Entry 5LMT (electron microscopy, 4.15 A resolution (low resolution: residue-level contacts below are approximate; hydrogen-bond / salt-bridge calls are withheld)); this record covers chains A and Q of the 25 polymer chains in the assembly.

Chain A:
Molecule: 16S ribosomal RNA
From: Thermus thermophilus HB8
Sequence (1522 nucleotides; numbered 0 to 1544 plus 21 insertion-coded residues; 44 numbers in that range are skipped by the numbering (no residue carries them; nothing is unmodelled there); the number before each row is that of its first residue; a row labelled like 189A-189L holds insertion residues (189A, then the next letters in order); numbering starts at 0):
     0 UUUGUUGGAG AGUUUGAUCC UGGCUCAGGG UGAACGCUGG CGGCGUGCCU AAGACAUGCA
    60 AGUCGUGCGG GCCG
    76 CGGGGUUUU
    88 ACUCCG
    96 UGGUCAGCGG CGGACGGGUG AGUAACGCGU GGGU
  129A G
   130 ACCUACCCGG AAGAGGGGGA CAACCCGGGG AAACUCGGGC UAAUCCCCCA UGUGGACCCG
189A-189L CCCCUUGGGGUG
   190 UGUCCAAAGG GCUUU
   216 GCCCGCUUCC GGAUGGGCCC GCGUCCCAUC AGCUAGUUGG UGGGGUAAUG GCCCACCAAG
   276 GCGACGACGG GUAGCCGGUC UGAGAGGAUG GCCGGCCACA GGGGCACUGA GACACGGGCC
   336 CCACUCCUAC GGGAGGCAGC AGUUAGGAAU CUUCCGCAAU GGGCGCAAGC CUGACGGAGC
   396 GACGCCGCUU GGAGGAAGAA GCCCUUCGGG GUGUAAACUC CUGA
   441 ACCCGGGACG AAACCCCC
   460 GA
   470 CGAGGGGA
   479 CUGACGGUAC CGGGGUAA
   498 UAGCGCCGGC CAACUCCGUG CCAGCAGCCG CGGUAAUACG GAGGGCGCGA GCGUUACCCG
   558 GAUUCACUGG GCGUAAAGGG CGUGUAGGCG GCCUGGGGCG UCCCAUGUGA AAGACCACGG
   618 CUCAACCGUG GGGGAGCGUG GGAUACGCUC AGGCUAGACG GUGGGAGAGG GUGGUGGAAU
   678 UCCCGGAGUA GCGGUGAAAU GCGCAGAUAC CGGGAGGAAC GCCGAUGGCG AAGGCAGCCA
   738 CCUGGUCCAC CCGUGACGCU GAGGCGCGAA AGCGUGGGGA GCAAACCGGA UUAGAUACCC
   798 GGGUAGUCCA CGCCCUAAAC GAUGCGCGCU AGGUCUCUGG GUCU
   848 CCUGGGGGCC GAAGCUAACG CGUUAAGCGC GCCGCCUGGG GAGUACGGCC GCAAGGCUGA
   908 AACUCAAAGG AAUUGACGGG GGCCCGCACA AGCGGUGGAG CAUGUGGUUU AAUUCGAAGC
   968 AACGCGAAGA ACCUUACCAG GCCUUGACAU GCUA
 1001A G
  1002 GGAACCCGGG UGAAAGCCUG GGGUGCCCC
1030A-1030D GCGA
  1031 GGGGAGCCCU AGCACAGGUG CUGCAUGGCC GUCGUCAGCU CGUGCCGUGA GGUGUUGGGU
  1091 UAAGUCCCGC AACGAGCGCA ACCCCCGCCG UUAGUUGCCA GCGGUUCGGC CGGGCACUCU
  1151 AACGGGACUG CCCGCG
  1168 AAAGCGGGAG GAAGGAGGGG ACGACGUCUG GUCAGCAUGG CCCUUACGGC CUGGGCGACA
  1228 CACGUGCUAC AAUGCCCACU ACAAAGCGAU GCCACCCGGC AACGGGGAGC UAAUCGCAAA
  1288 AAGGUGGGCC CAGUUCGGAU UGGGGUCUGC AACCCGACCC CAUGAAGCCG GAAUCGCUAG
  1348 UAAUCGCGGA UCAGCC
 1363A A
  1364 UGCCGCGGUG AAUACGUUCC CGGGCCUUGU ACACACCGCC CGUCACGCCA UGGGAGCGGG
  1424 CUCUACCCGA AGUCGCCGG
1442A-1442B GA
  1443 GCCUA
  1452 C
  1456 GGGCAGGCGC CGAGGGUAGG GCCCGUGACU GGGGCGAAGU CGUAACAAGG UAGCUGUACC
  1516 GGAAGGUGCG GCUGGAUCAC CUCCUUUCU
Unresolved in the structure: 0-4, 1543-1544
Ion coordination: Mg2+ site 1: U13, C526, G527; Mg2+ site 2 near G21 (its only coordinating residue here); Mg2+ site 3: C48, G115; Mg2+ site 4 near A53 (its only coordinating residue here); Mg2+ site 5: A59, U387; Mg2+ site 6: A109, G331; Mg2+ site 7: A116, G117, G289; Mg2+ site 8 near A119 (its only coordinating residue here); Mg2+ site 9: U252, G266, C267; Mg2+ site 10 near G299 (its only coordinating residue here); Mg2+ site 11 near A315 (its only coordinating residue here); Mg2+ site 12 near G324 (its only coordinating residue here); 32 more Mg2+ sites not listed

Chain Q:
Name: 30S ribosomal protein S17
From: Thermus thermophilus HB8
Reference sequence: Q5SHP7 (RS17_THET8); residues 1-105 here = UniProt positions 1-105
Chain sequence (105 residues; row label = number of the first residue in the row):
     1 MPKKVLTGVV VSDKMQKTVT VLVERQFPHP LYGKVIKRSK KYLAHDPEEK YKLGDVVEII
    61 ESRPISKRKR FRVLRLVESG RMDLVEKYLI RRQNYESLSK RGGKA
Unresolved in the structure: 1, 101-105

Chain A / chain Q interface:
Contacting residue pairs (92; chain A residue first):
  G127(A) - Pro2(Q)
  G127(A) - Glu61(Q)
  G128(A) - Pro2(Q)
  G128(A) - Lys3(Q)
  G128(A) - Glu61(Q)
  A130(A) - Arg63(Q)
  U189F(A) - Lys3(Q)
  U189F(A) - Ser62(Q)
  U189F(A) - Arg63(Q)
  U189F(A) - Arg72(Q)
  G189G(A) - Arg63(Q)
  C234(A) - Arg70(Q)
  C235(A) - Glu61(Q)
  C235(A) - Arg70(Q)
  C235(A) - Phe71(Q)
  G236(A) - Lys4(Q)
  G236(A) - Lys40(Q)
  G236(A) - Tyr42(Q)
  C237(A) - Arg25(Q)
  C237(A) - Lys40(Q)
  C237(A) - Tyr42(Q)
  G238(A) - Arg25(Q)
  A246(A) - Ser99(Q)
  G247(A) - Ser99(Q)
  G247(A) - Lys100(Q)
  U252(A) - Lys67(Q)
  U253(A) - Met15(Q)
  U253(A) - Lys67(Q)
  G254(A) - Met15(Q)
  G254(A) - Gln16(Q)
  G254(A) - Thr18(Q)
  G254(A) - Ser66(Q)
  G254(A) - Lys67(Q)
  G254(A) - Arg68(Q)
  G254(A) - Lys69(Q)
  G255(A) - Gln16(Q)
  G255(A) - Lys17(Q)
  G255(A) - His45(Q)
  G255(A) - Ile65(Q)
  G255(A) - Ser66(Q)
  G255(A) - Lys69(Q)
  U256(A) - Lys17(Q)
  U264(A) - Arg63(Q)
  U264(A) - Pro64(Q)
  G265(A) - Ile65(Q)
  G265(A) - Ser66(Q)
  G265(A) - Lys67(Q)
  G265(A) - Arg70(Q)
  G266(A) - Ile65(Q)
  G266(A) - Lys67(Q)
  C267(A) - Lys67(Q)
  A273(A) - Gln16(Q)
  G275(A) - Lys14(Q)
  G275(A) - Met15(Q)
  G276(A) - Ser12(Q)
  G276(A) - Met15(Q)
  G276(A) - Thr20(Q)
  G276(A) - Leu43(Q)
  G276(A) - Arg68(Q)
  C277(A) - Thr20(Q)
  C277(A) - Lys41(Q)
  C277(A) - Leu43(Q)
  C277(A) - Arg68(Q)
  C277(A) - Arg92(Q)
  G278(A) - Lys41(Q)
  G278(A) - Arg92(Q)
  G278(A) - Tyr95(Q)
  G278(A) - Glu96(Q)
  A279(A) - Tyr95(Q)
  A279(A) - Leu98(Q)
  C280(A) - Lys37(Q)
  C280(A) - Arg38(Q)
  C280(A) - Ser39(Q)
  C280(A) - Arg91(Q)
  C564(A) - Leu31(Q)
  C564(A) - Tyr32(Q)
  U582(A) - Ile90(Q)
  U582(A) - Asn94(Q)
  A583(A) - Ile90(Q)
  A583(A) - Arg91(Q)
  A583(A) - Asn94(Q)
  G584(A) - Lys87(Q)
  G585(A) - Lys34(Q)
  G585(A) - Lys37(Q)
  C586(A) - Lys34(Q)
  U598(A) - Pro28(Q)
  G635(A) - Lys4(Q)
  U636(A) - Pro2(Q)
  G760(A) - Asn94(Q)
  G760(A) - Ser97(Q)
  G760(A) - Leu98(Q)
  C896(A) - Lys100(Q)
Also at the interface, not in a pair above, chain A (42 interface residues in all): G126, G597, G644
Also at the interface, not in a pair above, chain Q (50 interface residues in all): Glu24, Gln26, Val35, Tyr88

Summary:
42 residues of chain A face 50 of chain Q across their interface. U13(A), C526(A) and G527(A) coordinate Mg2+
site 1. C48(A) and G115(A) coordinate Mg2+ site 3.
Chain A is 16S ribosomal RNA and chain Q is 30S ribosomal protein S17, both from Thermus thermophilus HB8; the
structure, Structure of bacterial 30S-IF1-IF3-mRNA-tRNA translation pre-initiation complex(state-3), was
determined by electron microscopy, deposited together with 5LMN, 5LMO, 5LMP, 5LMQ, 5LMR, 5LMS, 5LMU and 5LMV.
